196L - chain A; structure by X-ray diffraction, 2.30 A resolution.

== Chain A ==
Name: Lysozyme
From: Enterobacteria phage T4
Notes: EC 3.2.1.17; engineered mutation(s): C54T, C97A, A129M
Reference sequence: P00720 (LYCV_BPT4); residue numbers follow UniProt; this construct covers 1-164
Sequence (164 residues; row label = number of the first residue in the row):
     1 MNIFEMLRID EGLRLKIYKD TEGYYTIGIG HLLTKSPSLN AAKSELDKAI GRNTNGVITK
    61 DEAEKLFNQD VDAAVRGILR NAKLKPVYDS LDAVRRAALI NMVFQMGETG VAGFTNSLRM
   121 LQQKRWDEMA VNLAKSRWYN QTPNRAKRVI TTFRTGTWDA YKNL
Unresolved in the structure: 163-164
Construct notes: conflict T54 (Cys in P00720), A97 (Cys in P00720), M129 (Ala in P00720)
UniProt features mapped onto this chain:
  - active site (Proton donor/acceptor): E11, D20
  - binding site (substrate): L32, F104, S117, N132
  - mutagenesis: E11 (E11A/F/H/M/N: Complete loss of enzymatic activity; E11N: Loss of 84% of enzymatic activity; E11Q: Complete loss of activity), D20 (D20A/N/S/T: Complete loss of enzymatic activity; D20C: Nearly no effet on specific enzymatic activity; D20E/Q: Loss of 99% of enzymatic activity), T26 (T26E: Complete loss of activity at neutral pH; covalently bound substrate; T26H: Facilitates transglycosylation more effectively than hydrolysis; covalently bound substrate), G30 (G30A: Almost complete loss of enzymatic activity; G30F: Almost complete loss of enzymatic activity. The enzyme is destabilized by 1.5 kcal/mol), S117 (S117F: 10-fold decrease in enzymatic activity; S117I: 500-fold decrease in enzymatic activity; S117V: 50-fold decrease in enzymatic activity), N132 (N132I: 5-fold decrease in enzymatic activity; N132M/F: 2-fold decrease in enzymatic activity)
From the paper describing this entry:
  - contacts within the chain: W126-M129 (backbone contact), M129-A130 (backbone contact), L121-M129, M129-F153
  - conformationally variable residues (side-chain flip): L121

== In short ==
UniProt lists active-site residues E11 and D20, 4 substrate-binding residues and 6 mutagenesis sites. The
paper reports conformational variability at L121; contacts within the chain involving M129, W126 and A130
among others.
Chain A is Lysozyme (Enterobacteria phage T4); the structure, Thermodynamic and structural compensation in
"size-switch" core-repacking variants of T4 lysozyme, was determined by X-ray diffraction, deposited together
with 195L, 197L, 198L, 199L and 200L.
